5EYB - chains A and D of the 3 polymer chains in the assembly; structure by X-ray diffraction, 2.70 A resolution.

== Chain A ==
Molecule: DNA-binding protein reb1
Organism: Schizosaccharomyces pombe
UniProtKB: Q9P6H9 (REB1_SCHPO); residue numbers follow UniProt; this construct covers 146-504
Sequence (362 residues; numbered 143 to 504; the number before each row is that of its first residue):
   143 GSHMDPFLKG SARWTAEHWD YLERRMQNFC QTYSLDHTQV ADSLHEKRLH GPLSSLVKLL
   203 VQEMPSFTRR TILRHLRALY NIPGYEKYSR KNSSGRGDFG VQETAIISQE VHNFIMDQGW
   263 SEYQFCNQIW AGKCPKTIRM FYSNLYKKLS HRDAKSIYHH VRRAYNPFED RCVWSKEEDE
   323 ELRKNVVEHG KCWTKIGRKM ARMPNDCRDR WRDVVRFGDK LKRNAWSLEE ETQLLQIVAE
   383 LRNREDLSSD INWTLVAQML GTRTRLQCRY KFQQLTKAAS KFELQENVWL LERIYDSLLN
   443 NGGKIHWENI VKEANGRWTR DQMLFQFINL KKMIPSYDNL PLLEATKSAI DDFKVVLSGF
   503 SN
Unresolved in the structure: 143-153, 384-390, 501-504
Differences from the reference sequence: expression tag (143-145)
UniProt features mapped onto this chain:
  - DNA-binding region (H-T-H motif): Trp335 to Val357, Trp395 to Thr418
From the paper describing this entry:
  - binding site for the 26-nt DNA strand: Arg212, Arg216, Lys297, Tyr300, His301, Asn347, Arg350, Asp351, Arg354, Arg407, Leu408
  - mutagenesis - W460R/L485P: decreased binding to Rpa12
  - mutagenesis - W460R, L485P: unchanged binding to Rpa12

== Chain D ==
Molecule: 26-nt DNA strand
Sequence (26 nucleotides; each row starts with the number of its first residue):
     1 CAAAAGTGCA TTACCCTTAC CTTTTA

== Interface between chain A and chain D ==
Contacting residue pairs (33; chain A residue first):
  Arg155(A) with DC14(D), phosphate contact; DC15(D), sugar contact
  Lys189(A) with DG6(D), sugar contact
  Lys200(A) with DA5(D), phosphate contact
  Arg211(A) with DA5(D), salt bridge to the phosphate; DG6(D), salt bridge to the phosphate
  Arg212(A) with DT7(D), base contact; DG8(D), hydrogen bond to the base; DC9(D), base contact
  Leu215(A) with DG6(D), phosphate contact
  Arg238(A) with DT17(D), phosphate contact
  Gly239(A) with DC16(D), phosphate contact; DT17(D), hydrogen bond to the phosphate
  Asp240(A) with DC16(D), sugar contact
  Phe241(A) with DC16(D), phosphate contact
  Lys275(A) with DT23(D), sugar contact
  Arg294(A) with DT17(D), salt bridge to the phosphate
  Ser298(A) with DT17(D), hydrogen bond to the phosphate
  His301(A) with DT17(D), base contact; DT18(D), hydrogen bond to the base
  His302(A) with DC16(D), salt bridge to the phosphate
  Arg305(A) with DC16(D), salt bridge to the phosphate
  Cys314(A) with DA13(D), sugar contact; DC14(D), phosphate contact
  Asn347(A) with DC15(D), base contact; DC16(D), base contact
  Asp351(A) with DC15(D), hydrogen bond to the base
  Leu408(A) with DT12(D), base contact; DA13(D), base contact
  Gln409(A) with DT11(D), hydrogen bond to the phosphate
  Tyr412(A) with DC9(D), sugar contact; DA10(D), hydrogen bond to the phosphate; DT11(D), base contact
Also at the interface, not in a pair above, chain A (30 interface residues in all): Ser196, Lys297, Arg313, Arg350, Asp355, Trp368, Arg405, Asp463
Also at the interface, not in a pair above, chain D (16 interface residues in all): DA19

== Overview ==
30 residues of chain A face 16 of chain D across their interface, with 7 hydrogen bonds and 5 salt bridges.
Among the polar pairs are Arg212(A)-DG8(D), His301(A)-DT18(D) and Asp351(A)-DC15(D). The paper reports a
binding site for the 26-nt DNA strand at Arg212(A), Arg216(A) and Lys297(A) among others; W460R/L485P of chain
A reduce binding to Rpa12; 3 substitutions were tested in all.
Chain A is DNA-binding protein reb1 (Schizosaccharomyces pombe) and chain D is a 26-nt DNA strand; the
structure, X-ray Structure of Reb1-Ter Complex, was determined by X-ray diffraction.
